PDB entry 2JBF | X-ray diffraction, 1.70 A resolution | chain A

[Chain A]
Molecule: TLL2115 protein
From: Synechococcus elongatus
Notes: EC 3.4.16.4
UniProt: Q8DH45 (Q8DH45_SYNEL); residues 2-277 here correspond to UniProt positions 93-368 (UniProt number = residue number + 91)
Amino-acid sequence (298 residues; row label = number of the first residue in the row):
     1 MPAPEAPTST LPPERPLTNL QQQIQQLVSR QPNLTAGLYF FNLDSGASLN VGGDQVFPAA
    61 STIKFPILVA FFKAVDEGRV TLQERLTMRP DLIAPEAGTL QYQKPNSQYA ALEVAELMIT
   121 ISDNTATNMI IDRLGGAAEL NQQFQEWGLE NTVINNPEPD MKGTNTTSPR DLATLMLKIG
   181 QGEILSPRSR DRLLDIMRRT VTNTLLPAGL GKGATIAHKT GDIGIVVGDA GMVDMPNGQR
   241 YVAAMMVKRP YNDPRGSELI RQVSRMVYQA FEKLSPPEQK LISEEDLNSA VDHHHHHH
Unresolved in the structure: 1-10, 275-298
Sequence notes: expression tag (1, 278-298); engineered mutation Glu158 (Leu249 in Q8DH45)
Covalently attached groups: open form - penicillin g (PNM) linked to Ser61
Ligand contacts: open form - penicillin g (PNM): Ala60, Lys64, Glu96, Ala97, Ser122, Asn124, Pro159, Met161, Thr202, Lys219, Thr220, Gly221, Asp222, Ile223, Tyr251
What the authors report for this chain:
  - catalytic residues: Glu158 (proposed by the authors, not directly observed)
  - mutagenesis - D160N: unchanged catalytic activity
  - mutagenesis - M161N: increased catalytic activity

[Overview]
Open form - penicillin g is covalently linked to Ser61. The paper reports the catalytic residue Glu158; M161N
increases catalytic activity.
Chain A is TLL2115 protein (Synechococcus elongatus); the structure, Structure of PBP-A, L158E mutant.
Acyl-enzyme complex with penicillin- G, was determined by X-ray diffraction together with 2J9O, 2J8Y and 2J7V
from the same study.
